Entry 4RZZ (X-ray diffraction, 2.10 A resolution); this record covers chains A and C.

== Chain A (and C) ==
Molecule: Peptidase M24
Organism: Silicibacter lacuscaerulensis ITI-1157
Notes: chain C of this document is another copy of the same molecule, construct and numbering; everything in this record applies to it too
Reference sequence: D0CY07 (D0CY07_9RHOB); residues 1-447 here = UniProt positions 1-447
Chain sequence (447 residues; each row starts with the number of its first residue):
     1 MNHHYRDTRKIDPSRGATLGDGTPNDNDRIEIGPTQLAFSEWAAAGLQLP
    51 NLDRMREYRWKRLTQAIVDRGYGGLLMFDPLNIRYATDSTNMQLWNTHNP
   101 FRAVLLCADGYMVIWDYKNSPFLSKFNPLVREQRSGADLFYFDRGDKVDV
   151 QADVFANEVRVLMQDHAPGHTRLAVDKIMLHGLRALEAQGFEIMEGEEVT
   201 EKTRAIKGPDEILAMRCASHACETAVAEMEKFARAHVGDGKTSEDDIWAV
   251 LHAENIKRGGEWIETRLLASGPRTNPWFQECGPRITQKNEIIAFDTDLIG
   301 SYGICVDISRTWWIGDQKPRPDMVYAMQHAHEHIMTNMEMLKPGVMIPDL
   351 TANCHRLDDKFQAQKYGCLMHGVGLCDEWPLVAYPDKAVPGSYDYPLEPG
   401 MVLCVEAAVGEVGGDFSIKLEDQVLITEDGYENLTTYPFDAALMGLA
Not modelled in the structure: 1-8

== Chain A / chain C interface ==
Pairs across the interface - 185 pairs, chain A then chain C:
  I11(A) - P283(C)
  I11(A) - I285(C)  hydrophobic
  N27(A) - R284(C)  hydrogen bond (backbone-side chain)
  N27(A) - I285(C)  hydrogen bond (side chain-backbone)
  N27(A) - Q287(C)
  D28(A) - P272(C)
  D28(A) - R273(C)
  D28(A) - R284(C)  salt bridge
  R29(A) - R273(C)  hydrogen bond (backbone-side chain)
  I30(A) - R273(C)  hydrogen bond (backbone-side chain)
  I30(A) - Q279(C)
  I32(A) - R266(C)
  I32(A) - R273(C)
  I32(A) - E280(C)
  I32(A) - C281(C)
  I32(A) - G282(C)
  I32(A) - P283(C)
  G33(A) - P283(C)
  P34(A) - P283(C)
  T35(A) - D245(C)
  T35(A) - P283(C)
  D79(A) - H98(C)
  L81(A) - H98(C)
  T90(A) - E280(C)  hydrogen bond
  N91(A) - E280(C)
  M92(A) - E264(C)
  M92(A) - T265(C)
  M92(A) - E280(C)  hydrogen bond (backbone-side chain)
  L94(A) - L94(C)  hydrophobic
  L94(A) - W262(C)
  L94(A) - I263(C)
  L94(A) - E264(C)
  W95(A) - E264(C)  hydrogen bond (backbone-backbone)
  W95(A) - D377(C)
  T97(A) - T97(C)  hydrogen bond
  H98(A) - D79(C)
  H98(A) - L81(C)
  H98(A) - K177(C)  hydrogen bond (backbone-side chain)
  H98(A) - E264(C)  salt bridge
  H98(A) - C376(C)
  Y117(A) - F278(C)  hydrophobic
  N119(A) - F278(C)
  N119(A) - K365(C)  hydrogen bond (side chain-backbone)
  N119(A) - G367(C)
  S120(A) - F278(C)
  F122(A) - P276(C)  hydrophobic
  F122(A) - W277(C)
  F122(A) - Q279(C)
  L123(A) - F278(C)
  F140(A) - E197(C)
  Y141(A) - E195(C)
  Y141(A) - E197(C)  hydrogen bond (backbone-side chain)
  Y141(A) - E198(C)
  Y141(A) - E201(C)
  Y141(A) - K202(C)
  Y141(A) - W379(C)
  Y141(A) - Y393(C)
  Y141(A) - Y395(C)
  F142(A) - H371(C)
  F142(A) - D377(C)
  F142(A) - E378(C)
  F142(A) - W379(C)
  F142(A) - P380(C)
  F142(A) - L381(C)
  F142(A) - Y393(C)  hydrogen bond (backbone-side chain)
  D143(A) - Y393(C)  hydrogen bond (backbone-side chain)
  R144(A) - S392(C)
  R144(A) - Y393(C)  hydrogen bond (backbone-side chain)
  G145(A) - S392(C)
  G145(A) - Y393(C)  hydrogen bond (backbone-side chain)
  D146(A) - G391(C)
  D146(A) - S392(C)  hydrogen bond (backbone-backbone)
  D146(A) - Y395(C)  hydrogen bond
  K147(A) - V389(C)
  K147(A) - P390(C)
  K147(A) - G391(C)
  K147(A) - S392(C)
  D176(A) - M179(C)
  K177(A) - H98(C)  hydrogen bond (side chain-backbone)
  K177(A) - M179(C)
  M179(A) - D176(C)
  M179(A) - K177(C)
  M179(A) - E197(C)
  L180(A) - L183(C)  hydrophobic
  L180(A) - I193(C)  hydrophobic
  H181(A) - E195(C)  salt bridge
  L183(A) - L180(C)  hydrophobic
  L183(A) - L183(C)  hydrophobic
  R184(A) - E187(C)  salt bridge
  E187(A) - R184(C)  salt bridge
  I193(A) - L180(C)  hydrophobic
  E195(A) - Y141(C)
  E195(A) - H181(C)  salt bridge
  E197(A) - F140(C)
  E197(A) - Y141(C)  hydrogen bond (side chain-backbone)
  E197(A) - M179(C)
  E198(A) - Y141(C)
  K202(A) - Y141(C)
  D245(A) - T35(C)
  D245(A) - I256(C)
  D245(A) - G259(C)
  D246(A) - K257(C)  salt bridge
  W248(A) - I256(C)  hydrophobic
  A249(A) - A253(C)
  A249(A) - I256(C)  hydrophobic
  A249(A) - K257(C)
  H252(A) - I256(C)
  A253(A) - A249(C)
  I256(A) - D245(C)
  I256(A) - W248(C)  hydrophobic
  I256(A) - A249(C)  hydrophobic
  I256(A) - H252(C)
  K257(A) - D246(C)  salt bridge
  K257(A) - A249(C)
  G259(A) - D245(C)
  G260(A) - R266(C)  hydrogen bond (backbone-side chain)
  E261(A) - R266(C)
  W262(A) - L94(C)
  I263(A) - L94(C)
  E264(A) - M92(C)
  E264(A) - L94(C)
  E264(A) - W95(C)  hydrogen bond (backbone-backbone)
  E264(A) - H98(C)  salt bridge
  T265(A) - M92(C)
  R266(A) - I32(C)
  R266(A) - G260(C)  hydrogen bond (side chain-backbone)
  R266(A) - E261(C)
  P272(A) - D28(C)
  R273(A) - D28(C)
  R273(A) - R29(C)  hydrogen bond (side chain-backbone)
  R273(A) - I30(C)  hydrogen bond (side chain-backbone)
  R273(A) - I32(C)
  P276(A) - F122(C)  hydrophobic
  W277(A) - F122(C)
  F278(A) - Y117(C)  hydrophobic
  F278(A) - N119(C)
  F278(A) - S120(C)
  F278(A) - L123(C)
  Q279(A) - I30(C)
  Q279(A) - F122(C)
  E280(A) - I32(C)
  E280(A) - T90(C)  hydrogen bond
  E280(A) - N91(C)
  E280(A) - M92(C)  hydrogen bond (side chain-backbone)
  C281(A) - I32(C)
  G282(A) - I32(C)
  P283(A) - I11(C)
  P283(A) - I32(C)
  P283(A) - G33(C)
  P283(A) - P34(C)
  P283(A) - T35(C)
  R284(A) - N27(C)  hydrogen bond (side chain-backbone)
  R284(A) - D28(C)  salt bridge
  I285(A) - I11(C)  hydrophobic
  I285(A) - N27(C)  hydrogen bond (backbone-side chain)
  Q287(A) - R9(C)
  Q287(A) - N27(C)
  K365(A) - N119(C)
  G367(A) - N119(C)
  H371(A) - F142(C)
  C376(A) - H98(C)
  D377(A) - W95(C)
  D377(A) - F142(C)
  E378(A) - F142(C)
  W379(A) - Y141(C)
  W379(A) - F142(C)
  P380(A) - F142(C)
  L381(A) - F142(C)
  L381(A) - D143(C)
  K387(A) - K118(C)
  V389(A) - K147(C)
  P390(A) - K147(C)
  G391(A) - D146(C)
  G391(A) - K147(C)
  S392(A) - R144(C)
  S392(A) - G145(C)
  S392(A) - D146(C)  hydrogen bond (backbone-backbone)
  S392(A) - K147(C)
  Y393(A) - Y141(C)
  Y393(A) - F142(C)  hydrogen bond (side chain-backbone)
  Y393(A) - D143(C)  hydrogen bond (side chain-backbone)
  Y393(A) - R144(C)  hydrogen bond (side chain-backbone)
  Y393(A) - G145(C)  hydrogen bond (side chain-backbone)
  Y395(A) - Y141(C)
  Y395(A) - D146(C)  hydrogen bond
Interface residues without a listed pair, chain A (96 interface residues in all): Q36, P100, K118, V148, E201, S243, Y366
Interface residues without a listed pair, chain C (96 interface residues in all): P100, V148, S243, Y366, K387

== Summary ==
The chain A/chain C interface involves 96 residues from each chain, with 34 hydrogen bonds and 10 salt
bridges. Among the polar pairs are D28(A)-R284(C), H98(A)-E264(C) and H181(A)-E195(C).
Chain A and chain C are both Peptidase M24 (Silicibacter lacuscaerulensis ITI-1157); the structure, Crystal
structure of metallopeptidase-like dimethylsulphoniopropionate (DMSP) lyase RlDddP in complex with phosphate,
was determined by X-ray diffraction, deposited together with 4RZY, 4S00 and 4S01.
